7PEU - chains K and J of the 27 polymer chains in the assembly; structure by electron microscopy, 7.20 A resolution (low resolution: residue-level contacts below are approximate; hydrogen-bond / salt-bridge calls are withheld).

# Chain K
Molecule: Histone H3.2
Source organism: Homo sapiens
UniProt: Q71DI3 (H32_HUMAN); residues 0-135 here correspond to UniProt positions 1-136 (UniProt number = residue number + 1)
Chain sequence (136 residues; numbered 0 to 135; the number before each row is that of its first residue; numbering starts at 0):
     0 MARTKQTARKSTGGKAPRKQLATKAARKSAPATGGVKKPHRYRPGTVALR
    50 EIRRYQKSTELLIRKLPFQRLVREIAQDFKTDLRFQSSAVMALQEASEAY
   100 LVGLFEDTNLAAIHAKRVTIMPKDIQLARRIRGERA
Disordered / not traced: 0-36, 134-135
Sequence notes: engineered mutation Ala110 (Cys111 in Q71DI3)
UniProt features mapped onto this chain:
  - modified residue: Arg2 (Asymmetric dimethylarginine), Thr3 (Phosphothreonine), Lys4 (Allysine), Gln5 (5-glutamyl dopamine), Thr6 (Phosphothreonine), Arg8 (Citrulline), Lys9 (N6,N6,N6-trimethyllysine), Ser10 (ADP-ribosylserine), Thr11 (Phosphothreonine), Lys14 (N6-(2-hydroxyisobutyryl)lysine), Arg17 (Asymmetric dimethylarginine), Lys18 (N6-(2-hydroxyisobutyryl)lysine), Lys23 (N6-(2-hydroxyisobutyryl)lysine), Arg26 (Citrulline), Lys27 (N6,N6,N6-trimethyllysine), Ser28 (ADP-ribosylserine), Lys36 (N6,N6,N6-trimethyllysine), Lys37 (N6-methyllysine), Tyr41 (Phosphotyrosine), Lys56 (N6,N6,N6-trimethyllysine) and 8 more in UniProt
  - lipidation: Lys18 (N6-decanoyllysine)

# Chain J
Molecule: 520-nt DNA strand
Source organism: synthetic construct
Sequence (520 nucleotides; numbered 181 to 700; the number before each row is that of its first residue):
   181 GGCACTGGAACAGGATGTATATATGTGACACGTGCCTGGAGACTAGGGAG
   231 TAATCCCCTTGGCGGTTAAAACGCGGGGGACAGCGCGTACGTGCGTTTAA
   281 GCGGTGCTAGAGCTGTCTACGACCAATTGAGCGGCCTCGGCACCGGGATT
   331 CTCCAGGGGATGTGGATGCTCGGGTCCGGCACTGGAACAGGATGTATATA
   381 TGTGACACGTGCCTGGAGACTAGGGAGTAATCCCCTTGGCGGTTAAAACG
   431 CGGGGGACAGCGCGTACGTGCGTTTAAGCGGTGCTAGAGCTGTCTACGAC
   481 CAATTGAGCGGCCTCGGCACCGGGATTCTCCAGGGGATCCGGATGCTCGG
   531 GTCCGGCACGTGAACAGGATGTATATATGTGACACGTGCCTGGAGACTAG
   581 GGAGTAATCCCCTTGGCGGTTAAAACGCGGGGGACAGCGCGTACGTGCGT
   631 TTAAGCGGTGCTAGAGCTGTCTACGACCAATTGAGCGGCCTCGGCACCGG
   681 GATTCTCCAGGGGATCCGGA

# How chain K and chain J interact
Contacting residue pairs - 30 pairs, chain K then chain J:
  His39(K) - DG273(J)
  Arg40(K) - DG271(J)
  Arg40(K) - DT272(J)
  Arg40(K) - DG273(J)
  Tyr41(K) - DT196(J)
  Tyr41(K) - DG197(J)
  Tyr41(K) - DG273(J)
  Pro43(K) - DG271(J)
  Pro43(K) - DT272(J)
  Gly44(K) - DG271(J)
  Gly44(K) - DT272(J)
  Val46(K) - DT272(J)
  Val46(K) - DG273(J)
  Ala47(K) - DT272(J)
  Arg49(K) - DG197(J)
  Arg49(K) - DT198(J)
  Arg53(K) - DT198(J)
  Lys56(K) - DA199(J)
  Arg63(K) - DA280(J)
  Arg63(K) - DG281(J)
  Lys64(K) - DG281(J)
  Leu65(K) - DA280(J)
  Leu65(K) - DG281(J)
  Pro66(K) - DA280(J)
  Arg69(K) - DA280(J)
  Asp81(K) - DG290(J)
  Arg83(K) - DA289(J)
  Arg83(K) - DG290(J)
  Lys115(K) - DC261(J)
  Lys115(K) - DA262(J)
Also at the interface, not in a pair above, chain K (22 interface residues in all): Pro38, Arg42, Thr45, Glu50
Also at the interface, not in a pair above, chain J (14 interface residues in all): DC274

# In short
Chain K and chain J form an interface of 22 and 14 residues respectively.
Chain K is Histone H3.2 (Homo sapiens) and chain J is a 520-nt DNA strand (synthetic construct); the
structure, Trinucleosome of the 4x177 nucleosome array containing H1, was determined by electron microscopy
together with 7PET, 7PEV, 7PEW, 7PEX, 7PEY, 7PEZ and 16 further entries from the same study.
